PDB entry 2OTL | X-ray diffraction, 2.70 A resolution | chains 0 and Y of the 31 polymer chains in the assembly

# Chain 0
Molecule: 23S ribosomal RNA
Organism: Haloarcula marismortui
Sequence (2922 nucleotides; each row starts with the number of its first residue):
     2 UUGGCUACUA UGCCAGCUGG UGGAUUGCUC GGCUCAGGCG CUGAUGAAGG ACGUGCCAAG
    62 CUGCGAUAAG CCAUGGGGAG CCGCACGGAG GCGAAGAACC AUGGAUUUCC GAAUGAGAAU
   122 CUCUCUAACA AUUGCUUCGC GCAAUGAGGA ACCCCGAGAA CUGAAACAUC UCAGUAUCGG
   182 GAGGAACAGA AAACGCAAUG UGAUGUCGUU AGUAACCGCG AGUGAACGCG AUACAGCCCA
   242 AACCGAAGCC CUCACGGGCA AUGUGGUGUC AGGGCUACCU CUCAUCAGCC GACCGUCUCG
   302 ACGAAGUCUC UUGGAACAGA GCGUGAUACA GGGUGACAAC CCCGUACUCG AGACCAGUAC
   362 GACGUGCGGU AGUGCCAGAG UAGCGGGGGU UGGAUAUCCC UCGCGAAUAA CGCAGGCAUC
   422 GACUGCGAAG GCUAAACACA ACCUGAGACC GAUAGUGAAC AAGUAGUGUG AACGAACGCU
   482 GCAAAGUACC CUCAGAAGGG AGGCGAAAUA GAGCAUGAAA UCAGUUGGCG AUCGAGCGAC
   542 AGGGCAUACA AGGUCCCUCG ACGAAUGACC GACGCGCGAG CGUCCAGUAA GACUCACGGG
   602 AAGCCGAUGU UCUGUCGUAC GUUUUGAAAA ACGAGCCAGG GAGUGUGUCU GCAUGGCAAG
   662 UCUAACCGGA GUAUCCGGGG AGGCACAGGG AAACCGACAU GGCCGCAGGG CUUUGCCCGA
   722 GGGCCGCCGU CUUCAAGGGC GGGGAGCCAU GUGGACACGA CCCGAAUCCG GACGAUCUAC
   782 GCAUGGACAA GAUGAAGCGU GCCGAAAGGC ACGUGGAAGU CUGUUAGAGU UGGUGUCCUA
   842 CAAUACCCUC UCGUGAUCUA UGUGUAGGGG UGAAAGGCCC AUCGAGUCCG GCAACAGCUG
   902 GUUCCAAUCG AAACAUGUCG AAGCAUGACC UCCGCCGAGG UAGUCUGUGA GGUAGAGCGA
   962 CCGAUUGGUG UGUCCGCCUC CGAGAGGAGU CGGCACACCU GUCAAACUCC AAACUUACAG
  1022 ACGCCGUUUG ACGCGGGGAU UCCGGUGCGC GGGGUAAGCC UGUGUACCAG GAGGGGAACA
  1082 ACCCAGAGAU AGGUUAAGGU CCCCAAGUGU GGAUUAAGUG UAAUCCUCUG AAGGUGGUCU
  1142 CGAGCCCUAG ACAGCCGGGA GGUGAGCUUA GAAGCAGCUA CCCUCUAAGA AAAGCGUAAC
  1202 AGCUUACCGG CCGAGGUUUG AGGCGCCCAA AAUGAUCGGG ACUCAAAUCC ACCACCGAGA
  1262 CCUGUCCGUA CCACUCAUAC UGGUAAUCGA GUAGAUUGGC GCUCUAAUUG GAUGGAAGUA
  1322 GGGGUGAAAA CUCCUAUGGA CCGAUUAGUG ACGAAAAUCC UGGCCAUAGU AGCAGCGAUA
  1382 GUCGGGUGAG AACCCCGACG GCCUAAUGGA UAAGGGUUCC UCAGCACUGC UGAUCAGCUG
  1442 AGGGUUAGCC GGUCCUAAGU CAUACCGCAA CUCGACUAUG ACGAAAUGGG AAACGGGUUA
  1502 AUAUUCCCGU GCCACUAUGC AGUGAAAGUU GACGCCCUGG GGUCGAUCAC GCUGGGCAUU
  1562 CGCCCAGUCG AACCGUCCAA CUCCGUGGAA GCCGUAAUGG CAGGAAGCGG ACGAACGGCG
  1622 GCAUAGGGAA ACGUGAUUCA ACCUGGGGCC CAUGAAAAGA CGAGCAUAGU GUCCGUACCG
  1682 AGAACCGACA CAGGUGUCCA UGGCGGCGAA AGCCAAGGCC UGUCGGGAGC AACCAACGUU
  1742 AGGGAAUUCG GCAAGUUAGU CCCGUACCUU CGGAAGAAGG GAUGCCUGCU CCGGAACGGA
  1802 GCAGGUCGCA GUGACUCGGA AGCUCGGACU GUCUAGUAAC AACAUAGGUG ACCGCAAAUC
  1862 CGCAAGGACU CGUACGGUCA CUGAAUCCUG CCCAGUGCAG GUAUCUGAAC ACCUCGUACA
  1922 AGAGGACGAA GGACCUGUCA ACGGCGGGGG UAACUAUGAC CCUCUUAAGG UAGCGUAGUA
  1982 CCUUGCCGCA UCAGUAGCGG CUUGCAUGAA UGGAUUAACC AGAGCUUCAC UGUCCCAACG
  2042 UUGGGCCCGG UGAACUGUAC AUUCCAGUGC GGAGUCUGGA GACACCCAGG GGGAAGCGAA
  2102 GACCCUAUGG AGCUUUACUG CAGGCUGUCG CUGAGACGUG GUCGCCGAUG UGCAGCAUAG
  2162 GUAGGAGACA CUACACAGGU ACCCGCGCUA GCGGGCCACC GAGUCAACAG UGAAAUACUA
  2222 CCCGUCGGUG ACUGCGACUC UCACUCCGGG AGGAGGACAC CGAUAGCCGG GCAGUUUGAC
  2282 UGGGGCGGUA CGCGCUCGAA AAGAUAUCGA GCGCGCCCUA UGGCUAUCUC AGCCGGGACA
  2342 GAGACCCGGC GAAGAGUGCA AGAGCAAAAG AUAGCUUGAC AGUGUUCUUC CCAACGAGGA
  2402 ACGCUGACGC GAAAGCGUGG UCUAGCGAAC CAAUUAGCCU GCUUGAUGCG GGCAAUUGAU
  2462 GACAGAAAAG CUACCCUAGG GAUAACAGAG UCGUCACUCG CAAGAGCACA UAUCGACCGA
  2522 GUGGCUUGCU ACCUCGAUGU CGGUUCCCUC CAUCCUGCCC GUGCAGAAGC GGGCAAGGGU
  2582 GAGGUUGUUC GCCUAUUAAA GGAGGUCGUG AGCUGGGUUU AGACCGUCGU GAGACAGGUC
  2642 GGCUGCUAUC UACUGGGUGU GUAAUGGUGU CUGACAAGAA CGACCGUAUA GUACGAGAGG
  2702 AACUACGGUU GGUGGCCACU GGUGUACCGG UUGUUCGAGA GAGCACGUGC CGGGUAGCCA
  2762 CGCCACACGG GGUAAGAGCU GAACGCAUCU AAGCUCGAAA CCCACUUGGA AAAGAGACAC
  2822 CGCCGAGGUC CCGCGUACAA GACGCGGUCG AUAGACUCGG GGUGUGCGCG UCGAGGUAAC
  2882 GAGACGUUAA GCCCACGAGC ACUAACAGAC CAAAGCCAUC AU
Unresolved in the structure: 2-9, 126-127, 715, 971-998, 1560, 1952-1963, 2137-2236, 2339-2343, 2665-2666, 2915-2923
Modified positions: 1MA (6-hydro-1-methyladenosine-5'-monophosphate) at position 628, OMU (o2'-methyluridine 5'-monophosphate) at position 2587, OMG (o2'-methylguanosine-5'-monophosphate) at position 2588, UR3 (3-methyluridine-5'-monophoshate) at position 2619, PSU (pseudouridine-5'-monophosphate) at position 2621
Construct notes: conflict C560 (U3155 in 3377779); modified residue (628, 2587-2588, 2619, 2621)
Ion coordination: Mg2+ site 1 near G28 (its only coordinating residue here); Na+ site 1: C40, G41; Na+ site 2: G56, A59, G61; Na+ site 3: G66, U107; Mg2+ site 2 near U115 (its only coordinating residue here); Na+ site 4: C141, G142; Na+ site 5 near U146 (its only coordinating residue here); Mg2+ site 3: C162, U2276; K+ site 1: U163, U172; Mg2+ site 4: A165, A167, C168; Na+ site 6: A165, A166, A167; Mg2+ site 5 near A166 (its only coordinating residue here); 63 more Na+ sites not listed; 79 more Mg2+ sites not listed; 1 more K+ sites not listed
Small-molecule neighbours: girodazole (GIR): G2397, A2465, G2466
From the paper describing this entry:
  - binding site for girodazole: A2465, G2466

# Chain Y
Molecule: 50S ribosomal protein L32e
Organism: Haloarcula marismortui
UniProt: P12736 (RL32_HALMA); residues 0-240 here correspond to UniProt positions 1-241 (UniProt number = residue number + 1)
Sequence (241 residues; row label = number of the first residue in the row; numbering starts at 0):
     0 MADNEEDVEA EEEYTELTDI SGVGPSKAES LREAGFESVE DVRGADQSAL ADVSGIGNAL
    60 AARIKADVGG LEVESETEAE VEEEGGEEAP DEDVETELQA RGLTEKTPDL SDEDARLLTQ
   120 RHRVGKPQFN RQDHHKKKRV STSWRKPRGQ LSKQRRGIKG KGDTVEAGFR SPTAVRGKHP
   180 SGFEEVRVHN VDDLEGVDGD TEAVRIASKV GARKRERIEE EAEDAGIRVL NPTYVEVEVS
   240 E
Unresolved in the structure: 0-94, 237-240
Ion coordination: Mg2+: His133, Lys136, Val139

# How chain 0 and chain Y interact
Residue-residue contacts - 169 pairs, chain 0 then chain Y:
  G320(0) - Arg212(Y)  hydrogen bond to the sugar
  A521(0) - Lys137(Y)  salt bridge to the phosphate
  U522(0) - Lys137(Y)  salt bridge to the phosphate
  G537(0) - Lys135(Y)  hydrogen bond to the sugar
  G537(0) - Lys160(Y)  sugar contact
  C538(0) - His134(Y)  salt bridge to the phosphate
  C538(0) - Lys135(Y)  salt bridge to the phosphate
  G539(0) - His134(Y)  hydrogen bond to the phosphate
  G539(0) - Gly159(Y)  hydrogen bond to the base
  A540(0) - Gln127(Y)  hydrogen bond to the phosphate
  A540(0) - Gly159(Y)  sugar contact
  A540(0) - Gly161(Y)  sugar contact
  C541(0) - Pro126(Y)  phosphate contact
  C541(0) - Gln127(Y)  hydrogen bond to the phosphate
  A551(0) - Tyr233(Y)  phosphate contact
  A552(0) - Arg204(Y)  hydrogen bond to the phosphate
  A552(0) - Leu229(Y)  sugar contact
  A552(0) - Pro231(Y)  phosphate contact
  A552(0) - Tyr233(Y)  hydrogen bond to the phosphate
  G553(0) - His178(Y)  salt bridge to the phosphate
  G553(0) - Pro179(Y)  sugar contact
  G553(0) - Arg204(Y)  salt bridge to the phosphate
  G554(0) - His178(Y)  salt bridge to the phosphate
  G554(0) - Ser180(Y)  phosphate contact
  G554(0) - Arg227(Y)  salt bridge to the phosphate
  U555(0) - His121(Y)  phosphate contact
  C556(0) - His121(Y)  salt bridge to the phosphate
  C594(0) - Arg122(Y)  hydrogen bond to the phosphate
  U595(0) - Thr118(Y)  phosphate contact
  U595(0) - Arg122(Y)  salt bridge to the phosphate
  C617(0) - Lys158(Y)  hydrogen bond to the sugar
  C617(0) - Gly159(Y)  base contact
  G618(0) - Lys158(Y)  sugar contact
  G618(0) - Lys160(Y)  hydrogen bond to the sugar
  A620(0) - Asp132(Y)  hydrogen bond to the sugar
  A620(0) - Lys135(Y)  hydrogen bond to the sugar
  A620(0) - Lys152(Y)  phosphate contact
  A620(0) - Lys160(Y)  salt bridge to the phosphate
  C621(0) - Gln131(Y)  hydrogen bond to the phosphate
  C621(0) - Asp132(Y)  sugar contact
  C621(0) - Ser151(Y)  phosphate contact
  C621(0) - Lys152(Y)  salt bridge to the phosphate
  G622(0) - Gln131(Y)  hydrogen bond to the phosphate
  G622(0) - Arg147(Y)  phosphate contact
  G622(0) - Gly148(Y)  hydrogen bond to the phosphate
  G622(0) - Ser151(Y)  phosphate contact
  U623(0) - Gly148(Y)  phosphate contact
  U623(0) - Gln149(Y)  hydrogen bond to the phosphate
  U623(0) - Leu150(Y)  base contact
  U624(0) - Leu150(Y)  base contact
  U625(0) - Leu150(Y)  base contact
  1MA_628(0) - Leu150(Y)  sugar contact
  A629(0) - Lys152(Y)  salt bridge to the phosphate
  C637(0) - Lys136(Y)  salt bridge to the phosphate
  C637(0) - Arg138(Y)  salt bridge to the phosphate
  C638(0) - Lys136(Y)  phosphate contact
  C638(0) - Lys137(Y)  hydrogen bond to the phosphate
  C638(0) - Arg138(Y)  salt bridge to the phosphate
  A639(0) - Arg138(Y)  phosphate contact
  C905(0) - Arg144(Y)  salt bridge to the phosphate
  C906(0) - Trp143(Y)  hydrogen bond to the phosphate
  C906(0) - Arg144(Y)  phosphate contact
  C906(0) - Lys145(Y)  hydrogen bond to the phosphate
  C906(0) - Arg147(Y)  salt bridge to the phosphate
  A907(0) - Trp143(Y)  hydrogen bond to the phosphate
  A907(0) - Lys145(Y)  phosphate contact
  A907(0) - Val164(Y)  sugar contact
  A908(0) - Glu165(Y)  phosphate contact
  A908(0) - Ala166(Y)  hydrogen bond to the phosphate
  G1071(0) - Gln149(Y)  phosphate contact
  G1071(0) - Arg154(Y)  sugar contact
  G1072(0) - Arg154(Y)  salt bridge to the phosphate
  G1072(0) - Arg155(Y)  phosphate contact
  A1073(0) - Arg155(Y)  sugar contact
  A1073(0) - Gly156(Y)  hydrogen bond to the sugar
  A1073(0) - Ile157(Y)  phosphate contact
  G1074(0) - Ile157(Y)  phosphate contact
  G1074(0) - Lys158(Y)  hydrogen bond to the phosphate
  G1075(0) - Lys158(Y)  salt bridge to the phosphate
  G1089(0) - Glu165(Y)  hydrogen bond to the sugar
  G1089(0) - Gly167(Y)  hydrogen bond to the base
  A1090(0) - Gly167(Y)  sugar contact
  A1090(0) - Phe168(Y)  sugar contact
  G1260(0) - Lys158(Y)  base contact
  U1266(0) - Arg115(Y)  hydrogen bond to the phosphate
  U1266(0) - Gln119(Y)  hydrogen bond to the sugar
  C1267(0) - Glu112(Y)  phosphate contact
  C1267(0) - Arg115(Y)  salt bridge to the phosphate
  C1267(0) - Leu116(Y)  sugar contact
  C1267(0) - Gln119(Y)  sugar contact
  C1267(0) - Pro171(Y)  sugar contact
  C1268(0) - Ala166(Y)  hydrogen bond to the sugar
  C1268(0) - Gly167(Y)  base contact
  C1268(0) - Arg169(Y)  sugar contact
  C1268(0) - Ser170(Y)  sugar contact
  C1268(0) - Pro171(Y)  phosphate contact
  C1268(0) - Thr172(Y)  hydrogen bond to the phosphate
  C1268(0) - Arg175(Y)  hydrogen bond to the phosphate
  G1269(0) - Ala166(Y)  sugar contact
  G1269(0) - Arg175(Y)  salt bridge to the phosphate
  U1293(0) - Gln149(Y)  hydrogen bond to the sugar
  U1293(0) - Arg154(Y)  sugar contact
  A1294(0) - Gln149(Y)  phosphate contact
  G1311(0) - His188(Y)  sugar contact
  G1311(0) - Asn189(Y)  phosphate contact
  G1311(0) - Lys208(Y)  base contact
  G1312(0) - His188(Y)  sugar contact
  G1312(0) - Asn189(Y)  phosphate contact
  G1312(0) - Lys208(Y)  hydrogen bond to the sugar
  G1312(0) - Val209(Y)  hydrogen bond to the sugar
  G1312(0) - Lys213(Y)  salt bridge to the phosphate
  A1313(0) - Lys208(Y)  sugar contact
  A1313(0) - Val209(Y)  phosphate contact
  A1313(0) - Gly210(Y)  hydrogen bond to the phosphate
  A1313(0) - Lys213(Y)  salt bridge to the phosphate
  G1315(0) - Ala211(Y)  hydrogen bond to the phosphate
  G1315(0) - Arg212(Y)  hydrogen bond to the base
  G1315(0) - Glu215(Y)  hydrogen bond to the base
  G1316(0) - Gly210(Y)  phosphate contact
  G1316(0) - Ala211(Y)  hydrogen bond to the phosphate
  A1317(0) - Lys208(Y)  phosphate contact
  A1318(0) - Lys208(Y)  phosphate contact
  G1324(0) - Arg204(Y)  base contact
  G1325(0) - Pro179(Y)  sugar contact
  U1326(0) - Arg120(Y)  salt bridge to the phosphate
  U1326(0) - Gly176(Y)  sugar contact
  U1326(0) - Lys177(Y)  sugar contact
  G1327(0) - Arg120(Y)  salt bridge to the phosphate
  G1327(0) - Lys125(Y)  base contact
  G1327(0) - Arg169(Y)  hydrogen bond to the phosphate
  G1327(0) - Ser170(Y)  phosphate contact
  G1327(0) - Arg175(Y)  phosphate contact
  G1327(0) - Gly176(Y)  hydrogen bond to the phosphate
  A1328(0) - Lys125(Y)  sugar contact
  A1328(0) - Phe128(Y)  sugar contact
  A1328(0) - Val164(Y)  sugar contact
  A1328(0) - Glu165(Y)  base contact
  A1328(0) - Ala166(Y)  hydrogen bond to the base
  A1328(0) - Phe168(Y)  sugar contact
  A1328(0) - Arg169(Y)  salt bridge to the phosphate
  A1328(0) - Ser170(Y)  hydrogen bond to the phosphate
  A1328(0) - Arg175(Y)  salt bridge to the phosphate
  A1329(0) - Lys125(Y)  salt bridge to the phosphate
  A1329(0) - Phe128(Y)  phosphate contact
  A1329(0) - Trp143(Y)  phosphate contact
  A1329(0) - Val164(Y)  sugar contact
  A1329(0) - Arg169(Y)  base contact
  A1330(0) - Ser142(Y)  sugar contact
  A1330(0) - Trp143(Y)  hydrogen bond to the phosphate
  A1331(0) - Ser142(Y)  hydrogen bond to the phosphate
  A1331(0) - Arg144(Y)  salt bridge to the phosphate
  U1333(0) - Arg186(Y)  hydrogen bond to the phosphate
  U1333(0) - Arg204(Y)  sugar contact
  C1334(0) - Arg186(Y)  salt bridge to the phosphate
  C1334(0) - Arg204(Y)  hydrogen bond to the sugar
  C1334(0) - Ile205(Y)  sugar contact
  C1334(0) - Ala206(Y)  phosphate contact
  C1334(0) - Ser207(Y)  hydrogen bond to the phosphate
  C1334(0) - Asn230(Y)  hydrogen bond to the phosphate
  C1335(0) - Ser207(Y)  phosphate contact
  C1335(0) - Asn230(Y)  hydrogen bond to the phosphate
  C1343(0) - Lys208(Y)  hydrogen bond to the base
  G1344(0) - Lys208(Y)  hydrogen bond to the sugar
  A1356(0) - Arg130(Y)  salt bridge to the phosphate
  A1356(0) - Asp132(Y)  base contact
  A1356(0) - Lys136(Y)  base contact
  A1356(0) - Arg138(Y)  hydrogen bond to the base
  A1356(0) - Val139(Y)  base contact
  U2059(0) - Lys136(Y)  hydrogen bond to the sugar
Interface residues without a listed pair, chain 0 (77 interface residues in all): A319, C596, G636, U1091, G1290, G1292, U1314, A2060
Interface residues without a listed pair, chain Y (78 interface residues in all): Val123, Asp162, Val174, Arg214, Arg216

# Overview
77 residues of chain 0 face 78 of chain Y across their interface; the contacts include 54 hydrogen bonds and
32 salt bridges. Among the polar pairs are G539(0)-Gly159(Y), G1089(0)-Gly167(Y) and G1315(0)-Arg212(Y). Bound
to chain 0: girodazole. From the paper: a binding site for girodazole at A2465(0) and G2466(0).
Here chain 0 is 23S ribosomal RNA and chain Y is 50S ribosomal protein L32e, both from Haloarcula marismortui.
Entry 2OTL (Girodazole bound to the large subunit of Haloarcula marismortui) was determined by X-ray
diffraction (same publication as 2OTJ).
